PDB entry 1XD2 | X-ray diffraction, 2.70 A resolution | chains A and C of the 3 polymer chains in the assembly

== Chain A ==
Protein: Transforming protein p21/H-Ras-1
Source organism: Homo sapiens
UniProt: P01112 (RASH_HUMAN); residues 1-166 here = UniProt positions 1-166
Amino-acid sequence (166 residues; numbered 1 to 166; the number before each row is that of its first residue):
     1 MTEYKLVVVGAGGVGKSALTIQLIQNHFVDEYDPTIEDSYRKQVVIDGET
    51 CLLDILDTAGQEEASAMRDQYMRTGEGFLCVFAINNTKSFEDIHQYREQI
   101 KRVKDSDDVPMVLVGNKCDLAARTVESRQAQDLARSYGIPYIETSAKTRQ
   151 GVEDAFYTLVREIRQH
Construct notes: engineered mutation A64 (Tyr in P01112)
Ion coordination: Mg2+: S17, T35 (together with GDP, phosphate ion)
Residues lining bound ligands: GDP (guanosine-5'-diphosphate): A11, G12, G13, V14, G15, K16, S17, A18, F28, V29, D30, E31, Y32, D33, T35, N116, K117, D119, L120, T144, S145, A146, K147
Curated features (UniProtKB/Swiss-Prot):
  - region: H166 (Hypervariable region)
  - motif: Y32 to Y40 (Effector region)
  - binding site (GTP): G13 to A18, V29 to T35, A59, G60, N116 to D119, S145 to K147
  - modified residue: M1 (N-acetylmethionine), T2 (N-acetylthreonine), C118 (S-nitrosocysteine)
  - glycosylation: T35 (Microbial infection: O-linked (Glc) threonine)
  - natural variant: G12 (G12A: In CSTLO; G12C: In CSTLO; G12D: In CSTLO; G12E: In CSTLO; G12S: In CSTLO and CMEMS; G12V: In CSTLO, bladder carcinoma and CMEMS), G13 (G13C: In CSTLO; G13D: In CSTLO; G13R: In SFM), Q22 (Q22K: In CMEMS), E37 (E37EE: In CSTLO), T58 (T58I: In CSTLO), Q61 (Q61K: In NMTC2; Q61L: In melanoma), E63 (E63K: In CMEMS), S89 (S89C: Found in a patient with severe fetal hydrops and pleural effusion; uncertain significance), K117 (K117R: In CSTLO), A146 (A146T: In CSTLO; A146V: In CSTLO)
  - mutagenesis: S17 (S17N: Dominant negative. Prevents PLCE1 EGF-induced recruitment to plasma membrane. No effect on subcellular location of isoform 2), N26 (N26G: Loss of interaction with PLCE1; when associated with V-12), V29 (V29A: No effect on interaction with PLCE1; when associated with V-12), Y32 (Y32F: Loss of interaction and recruitment to plasma membrane of PLCE1; when associated with V-12), P34 (P34G: No effect on interaction with PLCE1; when associated with V-12), T35 (T35S: Loss of interaction with PLCE1; when associated with V-12), E37 (E37G: No effect on interaction with PLCE1; when associated with V-12), D38 (D38N: No effect on interaction with PLCE1; when associated with V-12), S39 (S39C: No effect on interaction with PLCE1; when associated with V-12), A59 (A59T: Loss of GTPase activity and creation of an autophosphorylation site), Q61 (Q61I: Moderately increased transformation of cultured cell lines; Q61R: Promotes interaction with SHOC2 and PP1C; Q61V: Strongly increased transformation of cultured cell lines), A83 (A83T: GTP-binding activity reduced by factor of 30), 4 further mutagenesis entries in UniProt

== Chain C ==
Protein: Son of sevenless protein homolog 1
Source organism: Homo sapiens
Notes: fragment: residues 566-1049, including Ras guanine nucleotide exchange factor fragment
UniProt: Q07889 (SOS1_HUMAN); residue numbers follow UniProt; this construct covers 566-1049
Amino-acid sequence (484 residues; each row starts with the number of its first residue):
   566 QMRLPSADVYRFAEPDSEENIIFEENMQPKAGIPIIKAGTVIKLIERLTY
   616 HMYADPNFVRTFLTTYRSFCKPQELLSLIIERFEIPEPEPTEADRIAIEN
   666 GDQPLSAELKRFRKEYIQPVQLRVLNVCRHWVEHHFYDFERDAYLLQRME
   716 EFIGTVRGKAMKKWVESITKIIQRKKIARDNGPGHNITFQSSPPTVEWHI
   766 SRPGHIETFDLLTLHPIEIARQLTLLESDLYRAVQPSELVGSVWTKEDKE
   816 INSPNLLKMIRHTTNLTLWFEKCIVETENLEERVAVVSRIIEILQVFQEL
   866 NNFNGVLEVVSAMNSSPVYRLDHTFEQIPSRQKKILEEAHELSEDHYKKY
   916 LAKLRSINPPCVPFFGIYLTNILKTEEGNPEVLKRHGKELINFSKRRKVA
   966 EITGEIQQYQNQPYCLRVESDIKRFFENLNPMGNSMEKEFTDYLFNKSLE
  1016 IEPRNPKPLPRFPKKYSYPLKSPGVRPSNPRPGT
Not modelled in the structure: 591-596, 744-749, 1047-1049
Reported in the primary citation:
  - mutagenesis - L687E/R688A, W729E: decreased signaling (ERK2 kinase activity)
  - mutagenesis - L687E/R688A, W729E: decreased catalytic activity on Ras GTP

== Chain A / chain C interface ==
Contacting residue pairs (60; chain A residue first):
  M1(A) with R920(C)
  I24(A) with N976(C)
  Q25(A) with H750(C), hydrogen bond; I752(C); N976(C)
  N26(A) with N751(C); I752(C); T753(C), hydrogen bond (backbone-backbone); P978(C)
  H27(A) with H750(C); N751(C), hydrogen bond (side chain-backbone)
  E31(A) with R739(C), salt bridge
  D33(A) with R694(C); S732(C), hydrogen bond; R739(C), salt bridge
  P34(A) with R694(C), hydrogen bond (backbone-side chain); W729(C); S732(C)
  T35(A) with R694(C); W729(C), hydrogen bond (backbone-side chain)
  I36(A) with L687(C); N691(C); W729(C)
  E37(A) with A619(C); R688(C), salt bridge; N691(C), hydrogen bond (backbone-side chain)
  D38(A) with H695(C), salt bridge
  S39(A) with P621(C)
  R41(A) with Q973(C)
  K42(A) with Q973(C)
  Q43(A) with L919(C), hydrogen bond (side chain-backbone); R920(C); I922(C), hydrogen bond (side chain-backbone); P924(C); Q973(C), hydrogen bond (backbone-side chain); Y974(C), hydrogen bond
  V44(A) with N923(C)
  V45(A) with S921(C); I922(C); N923(C), hydrogen bond (backbone-side chain)
  T50(A) with R920(C); S921(C), hydrogen bond (side chain-backbone)
  Q61(A) with W729(C)
  E63(A) with Q683(C); L687(C); W729(C)
  A66(A) with K679(C); P684(C), hydrophobic
  M67(A) with L687(C), hydrophobic; R688(C)
  Q70(A) with H616(C), hydrogen bond (side chain-backbone); M617(C), hydrogen bond (side chain-backbone); Y618(C), hydrogen bond (side chain-backbone); A619(C); R688(C), hydrogen bond
  Y71(A) with A619(C), hydrophobic
  T148(A) with T753(C)
  R149(A) with T753(C); Q755(C)
  E153(A) with Q755(C), hydrogen bond
Also at the interface, not in a pair above, chain A (32 interface residues in all): Q22, A64, S65, K147
Also at the interface, not in a pair above, chain C (37 interface residues in all): L690, A725, K728, I736, F754, Q977
Interface features reported in the paper:
  - interface residues, chain C: L687(C), R688(C), W729(C)
  - hot spots on chain C (mutagenesis) - W729E: abolished binding to Transforming protein p21/H-Ras-1 (chain A)

== Overview ==
32 residues of chain A and 37 residues of chain C are in contact, with 18 hydrogen bonds and 4 salt bridges.
Among the polar pairs are E31(A)-R739(C), D33(A)-R739(C) and E37(A)-R688(C). Bound to chain A: GDP. The paper
reports that L687E/R688A and W729E of chain C reduce signaling (ERK2 kinase activity); interface residues
L687(C), R688(C) and W729(C).
Chain A is Transforming protein p21/H-Ras-1 and chain C is Son of sevenless protein homolog 1, both from Homo
sapiens; the structure, Crystal Structure of a ternary Ras:SOS:Ras*GDP complex, was determined by X-ray
diffraction together with 1XD4 and 1XDV from the same study.
